9UDA - chains B and C of the 6 polymer chains in the assembly; structure by electron microscopy, 2.61 A resolution.

# Chain B
Protein: Na(+)-translocating NADH-quinone reductase subunit B
Organism: Vibrio cholerae O395
Notes: EC 7.2.1.1
UniProt: A5F5X0 (NQRB_VIBC3); residues 1-415 here = UniProt positions 1-415
Sequence (415 residues; each row starts with the number of its first residue):
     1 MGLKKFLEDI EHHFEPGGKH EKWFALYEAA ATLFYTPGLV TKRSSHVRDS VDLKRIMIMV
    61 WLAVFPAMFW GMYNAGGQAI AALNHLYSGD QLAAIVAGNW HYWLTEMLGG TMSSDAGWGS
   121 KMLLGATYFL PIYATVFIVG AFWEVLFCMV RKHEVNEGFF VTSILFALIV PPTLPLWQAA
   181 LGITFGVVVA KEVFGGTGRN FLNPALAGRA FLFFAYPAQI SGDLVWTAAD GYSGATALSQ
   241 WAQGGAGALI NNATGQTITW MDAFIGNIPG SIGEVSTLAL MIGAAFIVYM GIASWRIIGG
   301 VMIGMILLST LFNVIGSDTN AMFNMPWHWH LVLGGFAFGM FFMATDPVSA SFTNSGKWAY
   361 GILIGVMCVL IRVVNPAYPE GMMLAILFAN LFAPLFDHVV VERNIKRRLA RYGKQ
Unresolved in the structure: 1, 414-415
Construct notes: engineered mutation Ala141 (Gly in A5F5X0)
Residues lining bound ligands:
  - FMN (flavin mononucleotide), molecule 1: Ile169, Leu206, Arg209, Phe213, Trp226, Thr236, Ala237, Leu238, Ser239, Gly270, Ser271, Glu274, Gly334, Gly335, Phe338, Gly339, Met343, Tyr378, Pro379, Glu380, Gly381, Met382, Met383, Leu384
  - FMN, molecule 2: Phe213, Phe214, Pro217, Ser221, Gly222, Asp223, Gln243, Ala377, Tyr378
  - Korormicin (IQT): Leu33, Lys54, Met57, Ile58, Phe137, Ala141, Glu144, Val145, Asn156, Glu157, Gly158, Phe159, Phe160
  - riboflavin (RBF): Ile56, Met57, Val60, Gly158, Val161, Thr162, Leu165, Lys191, Gly196, Thr197, Gly198, Arg199, Asn200, Leu202, Asn203, Pro204, Ala205, Ile292, Phe342, Met343, Thr345, Asp346, Pro347, Val348, Ser349
Curated features (UniProtKB/Swiss-Prot):
  - modified residue: Thr236 (FMN phosphoryl threonine)
Reported in the primary citation:
  - mutagenesis - G141A (160-fold): decreased binding to Korormicin (citing earlier work)
  - mutagenesis - G141A: decreased binding to korormicin A (citing earlier work)

# Chain C
Protein: Na(+)-translocating NADH-quinone reductase subunit C
Organism: Vibrio cholerae O395
Notes: EC 7.2.1.1
UniProt: A5F5Y7 (NQRC_VIBC3); residue numbers follow UniProt; this construct covers 1-257
Sequence (257 residues; numbered 1 to 257; the number before each row is that of its first residue):
     1 MASNNDSIKK TLFVVIALSL VCSIIVSAAA VGLRDKQKEN AALDKQSKIL QVAGIEAKGS
    61 KQIVELFNKS IEPRLVDFNT GDFVEGDAAN YDQRKAAKEA SESIKLTAEQ DKAKIQRRAN
   121 VGVVYLVKDG DKTSKVILPV HGNGLWSMMY AFVAVETDGN TVSGLTYYEQ GETPGLGGEV
   181 ENPAWRAQWV GKKLFDENHK PAIKIVKGGA PQGSEHGVDG LSGATLTSNG VQNTFDFWLG
   241 DMGFGPFLTK VRDGGLN
Unresolved in the structure: 1-5, 257
Residues lining bound ligands:
  - Ca2+ (CA): Gln93, Arg94, Ala97, His141
  - FMN (flavin mononucleotide): Leu145, Trp146, Glu172, Thr173, Leu176, Gly177, Lys207, Gly223, Ala224, Thr225, Leu226, Thr227
Curated features (UniProtKB/Swiss-Prot):
  - modified residue: Thr225 (FMN phosphoryl threonine)
Reported in the primary citation:
  - binding site for flavin mononucleotide: Thr173 (citing earlier work)

# How chain B and chain C interact
Pairs across the interface - 7 pairs, chain B then chain C:
  Pro217(B) - Leu176(C)  hydrophobic
  Ala218(B) - Leu176(C)  hydrophobic
  Asp223(B) - Lys207(C)  salt bridge
  Leu224(B) - Ser222(C)
  Pro376(B) - Leu226(C)
  Ala377(B) - Trp146(C)  hydrophobic
  Tyr378(B) - Trp146(C)
Interface residues without a listed pair, chain C (6 interface residues in all): Leu145

# In short
Chain B and chain C form an interface of 7 and 6 residues respectively; the contacts include 1 salt bridge.
The salt-bridged pair is Asp223(B)-Lys207(C). One flavin mononucleotide molecule is bound between chain B and
chain C. The paper reports a binding site for flavin mononucleotide at Thr173(C); G141A of chain B reduces
binding to Korormicin.
Here chain B is Na(+)-translocating NADH-quinone reductase subunit B and chain C is Na(+)-translocating
NADH-quinone reductase subunit C, both from Vibrio cholerae O395. Entry 9UDA (Cryo-EM structure of
Na+-translocating NADH-ubiquinone oxidoreductase NqrB-G141A mutant from Vibrio cholerae reduced by NADH, with
bound ...) was determined by electron microscopy together with 9U5G, 9UD3, 9UD4, 9UD5, 9UD6, 9UD8 and 4
further entries from the same study.
